PDB entry 8TEW | electron microscopy, 3.02 A resolution | chains 1 and 2 of the 27 polymer chains in the assembly

== Chain 1 ==
Name: Major capsid protein
Source organism: Human herpesvirus 5 strain AD169
UniProt: P16729 (MCP_HCMVA); numbering as in UniProt (aligned over 1-1370)
Amino-acid sequence (1370 residues; numbered 1 to 1370; the number before each row is that of its first residue):
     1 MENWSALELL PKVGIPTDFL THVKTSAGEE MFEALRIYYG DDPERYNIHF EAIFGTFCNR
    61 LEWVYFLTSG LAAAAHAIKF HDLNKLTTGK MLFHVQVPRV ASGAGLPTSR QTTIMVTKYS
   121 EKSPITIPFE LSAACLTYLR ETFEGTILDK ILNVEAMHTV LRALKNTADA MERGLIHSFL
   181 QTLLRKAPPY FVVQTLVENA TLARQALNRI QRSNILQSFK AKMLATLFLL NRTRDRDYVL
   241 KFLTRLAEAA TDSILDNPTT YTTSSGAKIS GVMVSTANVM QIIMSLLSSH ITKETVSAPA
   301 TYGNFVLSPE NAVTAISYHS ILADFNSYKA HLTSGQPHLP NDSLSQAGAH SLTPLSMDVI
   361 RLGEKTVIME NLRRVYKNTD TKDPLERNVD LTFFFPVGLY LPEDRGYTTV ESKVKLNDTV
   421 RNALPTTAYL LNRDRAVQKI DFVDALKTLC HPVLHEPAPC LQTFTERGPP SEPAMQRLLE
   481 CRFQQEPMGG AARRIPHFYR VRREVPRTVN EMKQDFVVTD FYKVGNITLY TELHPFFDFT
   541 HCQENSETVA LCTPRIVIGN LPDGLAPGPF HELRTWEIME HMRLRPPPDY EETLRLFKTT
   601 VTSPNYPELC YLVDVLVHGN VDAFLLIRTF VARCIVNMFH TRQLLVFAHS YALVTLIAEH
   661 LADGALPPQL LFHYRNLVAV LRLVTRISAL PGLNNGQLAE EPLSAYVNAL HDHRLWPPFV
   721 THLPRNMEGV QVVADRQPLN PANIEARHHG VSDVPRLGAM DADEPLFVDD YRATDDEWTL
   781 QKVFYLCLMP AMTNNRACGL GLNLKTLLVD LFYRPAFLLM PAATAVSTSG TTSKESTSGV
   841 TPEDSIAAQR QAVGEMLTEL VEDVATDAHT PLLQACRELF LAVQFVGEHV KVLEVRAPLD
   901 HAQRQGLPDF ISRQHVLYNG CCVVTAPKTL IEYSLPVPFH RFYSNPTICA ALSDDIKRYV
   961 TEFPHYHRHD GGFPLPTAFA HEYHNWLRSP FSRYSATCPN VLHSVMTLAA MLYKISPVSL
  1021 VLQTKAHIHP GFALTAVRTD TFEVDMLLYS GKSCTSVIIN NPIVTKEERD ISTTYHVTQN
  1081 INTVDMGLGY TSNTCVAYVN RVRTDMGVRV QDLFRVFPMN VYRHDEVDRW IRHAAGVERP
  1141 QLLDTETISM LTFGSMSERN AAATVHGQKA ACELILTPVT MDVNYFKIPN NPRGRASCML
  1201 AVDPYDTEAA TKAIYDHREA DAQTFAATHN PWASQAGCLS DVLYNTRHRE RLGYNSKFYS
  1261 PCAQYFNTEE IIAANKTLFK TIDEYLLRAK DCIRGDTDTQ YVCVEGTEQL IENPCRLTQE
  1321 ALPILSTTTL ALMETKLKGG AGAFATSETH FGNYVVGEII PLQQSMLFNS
Disordered / not traced: 404-418, 823-844, 1141-1167

== Chain 2 ==
Name: Small capsomere-interacting protein
Source organism: Human herpesvirus 5 strain AD169
UniProt: Q7M6N6 (SCP_HCMVA); residues 1-75 here = UniProt positions 1-75
Amino-acid sequence (75 residues; row label = number of the first residue in the row):
     1 MSNTAPGPTV ANKRDEKHRH VVNVVLELPT EISEATHPVL ATMLSKYTRM SSLFNDKCAF
    61 KLDLLRMVAV SRTRR
Disordered / not traced: 1-12

== How chain 1 and chain 2 interact ==
Pairs across the interface (50):
  Leu625(1) with Arg75(2), hydrogen bond (backbone-side chain)
  Leu626(1) with Thr73(2); Arg75(2)
  Arg628(1) with Arg75(2)
  His748(1) with Arg66(2)
  Gly750(1) with Arg66(2); Val70(2)
  Val751(1) with Arg66(2), hydrogen bond (backbone-side chain); Met67(2)
  Ser752(1) with Met43(2); Lys46(2); Asp63(2), hydrogen bond; Met67(2)
  Asp753(1) with Asp63(2), hydrogen bond (backbone-side chain); Arg66(2)
  Val754(1) with Tyr47(2), hydrophobic; Met50(2), hydrophobic; Leu53(2), hydrophobic; Asp63(2)
  Leu757(1) with Ala59(2); Asp63(2)
  Gly758(1) with Asp56(2); Ala59(2)
  Lys805(1) with Asp56(2), salt bridge; Cys58(2); Ala59(2)
  Leu808(1) with Leu62(2), hydrophobic; Leu65(2)
  Val809(1) with Cys58(2)
  Phe812(1) with Leu65(2)
  Tyr813(1) with Leu26(2), hydrogen bond (side chain-backbone); Leu28(2); Lys61(2); Leu65(2), hydrophobic
  Phe817(1) with Val68(2)
  Leu818(1) with His37(2), hydrogen bond (backbone-side chain)
  Leu819(1) with Ile32(2), hydrophobic; His37(2)
  Met820(1) with Arg72(2), hydrogen bond (backbone-side chain)
  Pro821(1) with Arg72(2), hydrogen bond (backbone-side chain)
  Ala822(1) with Arg72(2)
  Phe880(1) with Leu65(2); Val68(2), hydrophobic; Ala69(2)
  Leu881(1) with Ala69(2); Arg72(2)
  Val883(1) with Leu62(2), hydrophobic
  Gln884(1) with Arg66(2), hydrogen bond (backbone-side chain); Val70(2); Thr73(2), hydrogen bond
Interface residues without a listed pair, chain 1 (30 interface residues in all): His749, Arg756, Met760, Val886
Interface residues without a listed pair, chain 2 (26 interface residues in all): Phe60, Leu64

== Summary ==
The interface between chain 1 and chain 2 involves 30 residues on one side and 26 on the other; the contacts
include 10 hydrogen bonds and 1 salt bridge. Polar contacts include Lys805(1)-Asp56(2), Leu625(1)-Arg75(2) and
Val751(1)-Arg66(2).
Chain 1 is Major capsid protein and chain 2 is Small capsomere-interacting protein, both from Human
herpesvirus 5 strain AD169; the structure, Human cytomegalovirus penton vertex, CVSC-bound configuration, was
determined by electron microscopy together with 8TEP, 8TES, 8TET and 8TEU from the same study.
